6YSQ - chains C and G of the 4 polymer chains in the assembly; structure by X-ray diffraction, 3.30 A resolution.

[Chain C]
Name: Complement C4-A alpha chain
From: Homo sapiens
Reference sequence: P0C0L4 (CO4A_HUMAN); residue numbers follow UniProt; this construct covers 757-1446
Sequence (690 residues; row label = number of the first residue in the row):
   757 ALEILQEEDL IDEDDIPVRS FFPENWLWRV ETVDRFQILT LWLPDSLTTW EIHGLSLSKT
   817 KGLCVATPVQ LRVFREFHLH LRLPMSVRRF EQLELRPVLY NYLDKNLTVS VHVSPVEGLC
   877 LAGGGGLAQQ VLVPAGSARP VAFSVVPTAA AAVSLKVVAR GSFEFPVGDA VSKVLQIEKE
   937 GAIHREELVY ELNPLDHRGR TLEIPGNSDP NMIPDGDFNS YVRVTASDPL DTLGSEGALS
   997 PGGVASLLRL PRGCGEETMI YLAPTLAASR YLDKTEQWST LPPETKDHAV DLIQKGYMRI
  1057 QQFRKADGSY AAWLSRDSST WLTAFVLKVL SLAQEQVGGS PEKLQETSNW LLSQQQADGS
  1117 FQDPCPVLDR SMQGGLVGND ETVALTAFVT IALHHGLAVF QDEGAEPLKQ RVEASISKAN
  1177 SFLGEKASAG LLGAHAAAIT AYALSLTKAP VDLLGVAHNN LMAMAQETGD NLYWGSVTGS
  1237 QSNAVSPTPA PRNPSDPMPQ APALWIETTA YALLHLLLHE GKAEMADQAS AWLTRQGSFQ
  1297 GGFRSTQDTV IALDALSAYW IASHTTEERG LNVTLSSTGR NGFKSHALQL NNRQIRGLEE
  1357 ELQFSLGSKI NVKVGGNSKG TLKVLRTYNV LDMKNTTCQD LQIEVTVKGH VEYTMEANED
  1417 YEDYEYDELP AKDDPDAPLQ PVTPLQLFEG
Disordered / not traced: 1231-1255, 1415-1446
Construct notes: variant E1013 (Gln in P0C0L4), S1201 (Thr in P0C0L4)
Covalently attached groups: N-acetylglucosamine (NAG) linked to N862
UniProt features mapped onto this chain:
  - modified residue: S918 (Phosphoserine), Y1417 (Sulfotyrosine), Y1420 (Sulfotyrosine), Y1422 (Sulfotyrosine)
  - glycosylation: N862 (N-linked (GlcNAc...) asparagine), T1244 (O-linked (GalNAc...) threonine), N1328 (N-linked (GlcNAc...) (complex) asparagine), N1391 (N-linked (GlcNAc...) asparagine)
  - natural variant: D1073 (D1073G: In allotype C4A1, allotype C4A2), N1176 (N1176S: In allotype C4A1), S1201 (T1201S: In allotype C4A4; this construct carries the variant), V1207 (V1207A: In allotype C4A1, allotype C4A13), L1210 (L1210R: In allotype C4A1, allotype C4A13), S1286 (S1286A: In allotype C4A1, allotype C4A3a, allotype C4A6)

[Chain G]
Name: hC4Nb8 nanobody
From: Escherichia coli
Notes: antibody fragment or engineered binder
Sequence (132 residues; each row starts with the number of its first residue):
     1 QVQLVESGGG LVQTGDSLRL SCAASGRTFS RYAMGWFRQA PGKERELVAA INWSGGSTYY
    61 ADFAKGRFTI SRDNAKNMLY LRMSSLKPED TAVYYCAAGG PEVEITRANE YDYWGQGTQV
   121 TVSSLEHHHH HH
Disordered / not traced: 125-132
Disulfides: C22-C96

[Interface between chain C and chain G]
Pairs across the interface (30; chain C residue first):
  P773(C) - S54(G)
  P773(C) - G55(G)
  P773(C) - G56(G)
  V774(C) - S54(G)  hydrogen bond (backbone-side chain)
  F777(C) - W53(G)  hydrophobic
  F777(C) - P101(G)  hydrophobic
  F777(C) - E102(G)
  N781(C) - E102(G)
  W782(C) - E102(G)
  R785(C) - E102(G)  hydrogen bond (side chain-backbone)
  R785(C) - V103(G)
  R785(C) - E104(G)
  R785(C) - E110(G)  salt bridge
  E787(C) - R107(G)  salt bridge
  Q793(C) - R107(G)
  I794(C) - E104(G)
  L795(C) - E104(G)
  L795(C) - R107(G)
  T796(C) - Y59(G)
  T796(C) - E104(G)  hydrogen bond (backbone-side chain)
  T796(C) - I105(G)  hydrogen bond (backbone-backbone)
  L797(C) - V103(G)
  L797(C) - E104(G)
  W798(C) - A33(G)  hydrophobic
  W798(C) - A50(G)  hydrophobic
  W798(C) - I51(G)
  W798(C) - N52(G)
  W798(C) - I105(G)  hydrophobic
  L799(C) - W53(G)
  D801(C) - W53(G)
Also at the interface, not in a pair above, chain C (18 interface residues in all): D770, L783, P800
Also at the interface, not in a pair above, chain G (19 interface residues in all): M34, A75, T106

[In short]
18 residues of chain C and 19 residues of chain G are in contact; the contacts include 4 hydrogen bonds and 2
salt bridges. Among the polar pairs are R785(C)-E110(G), E787(C)-R107(G) and V774(C)-S54(G).
Chain C is Complement C4-A alpha chain (Homo sapiens) and chain G is hC4Nb8 nanobody (Escherichia coli); the
structure, The hC4Nb8 complement inhibitory nanobody in complex with C4b, was determined by X-ray diffraction.
